PDB entry 5LWK | X-ray diffraction, 2.11 A resolution | chains A and B

[Chain A (and B)]
Molecule: Transcriptional regulatory protein
Organism: Lactobacillus paracasei
Notes: chain B of this document is another copy of the same molecule, construct and numbering; everything in this record applies to it too
Reference sequence: A0A0K1MY03 (A0A0K1MY03_LACPA); residues 1-122 here = UniProt positions 1-122
Sequence (122 residues; numbered 1 to 122; the number before each row is that of its first residue):
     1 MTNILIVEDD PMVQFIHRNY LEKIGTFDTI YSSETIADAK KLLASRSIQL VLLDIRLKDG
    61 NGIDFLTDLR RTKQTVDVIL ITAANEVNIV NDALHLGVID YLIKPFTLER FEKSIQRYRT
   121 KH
Bound ions: Mg2+: Asp9, Asp54, Arg56; beryllium trifluoride ion near Asp54 (its only coordinating residue here)
From the paper describing this entry:
  - binding site for beryllium trifluoride ion: Asp54, Thr82, Ala83, Lys104
  - Mg2+ coordination: Asp9, Asp54, Arg56
  - Mg2+ coordination through a water molecule: Lys104
  - conformationally variable residues (side-chain flip): Thr82, Tyr101
  - self-association interface (contacts with another copy of this molecule): Tyr101, Lys104
  - catalytic residues: Lys104
  - post-translational modification sites: Asp54
  - mutagenesis - D54A, D54N: abolished growth in response to L-malate
  - mutagenesis - D54N: unchanged binding to acetylP

[How chain A and chain B interact]
Residue-residue contacts - 96 pairs, chain A then chain B:
  Thr2(A) - Tyr118(B)
  Thr2(A) - Arg119(B)  hydrogen bond
  Glu8(A) - Lys104(B)  salt bridge
  His17(A) - Phe106(B)
  His17(A) - Phe111(B)
  Tyr20(A) - Phe106(B)  hydrophobic
  Tyr20(A) - Leu108(B)  hydrophobic
  Tyr20(A) - Phe111(B)  hydrophobic
  Leu21(A) - Phe111(B)  hydrophobic
  Ile24(A) - Glu112(B)
  Thr26(A) - Arg119(B)  hydrogen bond
  Phe27(A) - Ile115(B)  hydrophobic
  Phe27(A) - Arg119(B)
  Gln49(A) - Tyr118(B)
  Leu52(A) - Phe111(B)  hydrophobic
  Asp54(A) - Lys104(B)  salt bridge
  Ile55(A) - Tyr101(B)
  Leu66(A) - Val98(B)  hydrophobic
  Thr67(A) - Leu96(B)
  Arg70(A) - Leu96(B)  hydrogen bond (side chain-backbone)
  Arg70(A) - Gly97(B)  hydrogen bond (side chain-backbone)
  Asp77(A) - Ile99(B)
  Asp77(A) - Tyr118(B)
  Asp77(A) - Lys121(B)  salt bridge
  Val78(A) - Val98(B)
  Val78(A) - Ile99(B)  hydrogen bond (backbone-backbone)
  Ile79(A) - Ile99(B)  hydrophobic
  Ile79(A) - Asp100(B)
  Ile79(A) - Ser114(B)
  Leu80(A) - Val90(B)  hydrophobic
  Leu80(A) - Val98(B)  hydrophobic
  Leu80(A) - Asp100(B)  hydrogen bond (backbone-backbone)
  Leu80(A) - Tyr101(B)
  Leu80(A) - Leu102(B)  hydrogen bond (backbone-backbone)
  Ile81(A) - Leu102(B)
  Ile81(A) - Lys104(B)
  Ile81(A) - Phe106(B)  hydrophobic
  Ile81(A) - Phe111(B)  hydrophobic
  Thr82(A) - Tyr101(B)
  Thr82(A) - Leu102(B)  hydrogen bond (backbone-backbone)
  Thr82(A) - Ile103(B)
  Thr82(A) - Lys104(B)  hydrogen bond (backbone-backbone)
  Ala83(A) - Lys104(B)
  Ala84(A) - Glu86(B)
  Ala84(A) - Tyr101(B)  hydrogen bond (backbone-side chain)
  Asn85(A) - Glu86(B)
  Glu86(A) - Ala84(B)
  Glu86(A) - Asn85(B)
  Glu86(A) - Glu86(B)
  Glu86(A) - Ile89(B)
  Ile89(A) - Glu86(B)
  Ile89(A) - Tyr101(B)
  Leu96(A) - Leu66(B)  hydrophobic
  Leu96(A) - Thr67(B)
  Leu96(A) - Arg70(B)  hydrogen bond (backbone-side chain)
  Gly97(A) - Arg70(B)  hydrogen bond (backbone-side chain)
  Val98(A) - Leu66(B)  hydrophobic
  Val98(A) - Val78(B)
  Val98(A) - Leu80(B)  hydrophobic
  Ile99(A) - Asp77(B)
  Ile99(A) - Val78(B)  hydrogen bond (backbone-backbone)
  Ile99(A) - Ile79(B)  hydrophobic
  Asp100(A) - Ile79(B)
  Asp100(A) - Leu80(B)  hydrogen bond (backbone-backbone)
  Tyr101(A) - Ile55(B)
  Tyr101(A) - Leu80(B)
  Tyr101(A) - Thr82(B)
  Tyr101(A) - Ala84(B)  hydrogen bond (side chain-backbone)
  Tyr101(A) - Ile89(B)
  Leu102(A) - Leu80(B)  hydrogen bond (backbone-backbone)
  Leu102(A) - Ile81(B)
  Leu102(A) - Thr82(B)  hydrogen bond (backbone-backbone)
  Ile103(A) - Thr82(B)
  Lys104(A) - Glu8(B)  salt bridge
  Lys104(A) - Asp54(B)  salt bridge
  Lys104(A) - Ile81(B)
  Lys104(A) - Thr82(B)  hydrogen bond (backbone-backbone)
  Lys104(A) - Ala83(B)
  Phe106(A) - His17(B)
  Phe106(A) - Tyr20(B)  hydrophobic
  Phe106(A) - Ile81(B)  hydrophobic
  Leu108(A) - Tyr20(B)  hydrophobic
  Leu108(A) - Lys23(B)
  Phe111(A) - His17(B)
  Phe111(A) - Tyr20(B)  hydrophobic
  Ser114(A) - Ile79(B)
  Ile115(A) - Ile24(B)  hydrophobic
  Ile115(A) - Phe27(B)  hydrophobic
  Tyr118(A) - Thr2(B)
  Tyr118(A) - Gln49(B)
  Tyr118(A) - Leu50(B)  hydrophobic
  Tyr118(A) - Asp77(B)
  Arg119(A) - Thr2(B)  hydrogen bond
  Arg119(A) - Thr26(B)  hydrogen bond
  Arg119(A) - Phe27(B)
  Lys121(A) - Asp77(B)  salt bridge
Interface residues without a listed pair, chain A (51 interface residues in all): Val13, Lys23, Leu50, Ile63, Val90, Leu94, Thr107, Glu112
Interface residues without a listed pair, chain B (52 interface residues in all): Val13, Ile16, Leu21, Leu52, Ile63, Leu94, Thr107

[In short]
51 residues of chain A and 52 residues of chain B are in contact, with 20 hydrogen bonds and 6 salt bridges.
Polar contacts include Glu8(A)-Lys104(B), Asp54(A)-Lys104(B) and Asp77(A)-Lys121(B). Asp9(A), Asp54(A) and
Arg56(A) form the Mg2+ site. The paper reports the catalytic residue Lys104(A); D54A and D54N of chain A
abolish growth in response to L-malate.
Both chains are Transcriptional regulatory protein (Lactobacillus paracasei). Entry 5LWK (MaeR response
regulator bound to beryllium trifluoride) was determined by X-ray diffraction, deposited together with 5LWL.
